4U1T - chains B and C of the 4 polymer chains in the assembly; structure by X-ray diffraction, 2.00 A resolution.

== Chain B (and C) ==
Molecule: CalE6
From: Micromonospora echinospora
Notes: EC 4.4.1.11; chain C of this document is another copy of the same molecule, construct and numbering; everything in this record applies to it too
Reference sequence: Q8KNG3 (Q8KNG3_MICEC); numbering as in UniProt (aligned over 1-381)
Sequence (389 residues; each row starts with the number of its first residue):
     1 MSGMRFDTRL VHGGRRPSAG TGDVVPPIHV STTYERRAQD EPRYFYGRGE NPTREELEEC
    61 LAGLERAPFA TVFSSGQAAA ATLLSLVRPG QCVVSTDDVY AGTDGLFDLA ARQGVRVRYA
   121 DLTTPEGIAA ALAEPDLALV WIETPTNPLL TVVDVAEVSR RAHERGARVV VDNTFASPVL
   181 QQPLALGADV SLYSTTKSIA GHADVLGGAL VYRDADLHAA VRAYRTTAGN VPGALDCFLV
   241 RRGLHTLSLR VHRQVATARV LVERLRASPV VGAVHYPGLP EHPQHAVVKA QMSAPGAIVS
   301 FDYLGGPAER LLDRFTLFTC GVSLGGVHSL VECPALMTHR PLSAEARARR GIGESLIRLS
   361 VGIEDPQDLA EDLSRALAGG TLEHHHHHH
Not modelled in the structure: 40-41, 380-389 (chain C: 40-41, 338-351, 379-389)
Modified / non-standard residues: Lys-197 ((2S)-2-amino-6-[[3-hydroxy-2-methyl-5-(phosphonooxymethyl)pyridin-4-yl]methylideneamino]hexanoic acid; LLP)
Sequence notes: expression tag (382-389)

== How chain B and chain C interact ==
Contacting residue pairs - 75 pairs, chain B then chain C:
  Gly-3(B) with Asp-368(C)
  Met-4(B) with Asp-368(C)
  Arg-5(B) with Asp-365(C); Gln-367(C); Asp-368(C), salt bridge; Glu-371(C), salt bridge
  Asp-7(B) with Arg-253(C), salt bridge; Asp-365(C)
  Thr-8(B) with Leu-317(C); Glu-364(C); Asp-365(C), hydrogen bond (side chain-backbone); Asp-368(C), hydrogen bond
  Val-11(B) with Val-327(C); His-328(C); Ile-363(C), hydrophobic
  His-12(B) with Leu-317(C); Glu-364(C), salt bridge
  Arg-15(B) with Thr-319(C); His-328(C)
  Val-24(B) with Thr-319(C); His-328(C)
  Val-25(B) with His-202(C); Ala-203(C); His-328(C)
  His-202(B) with Val-25(C); Arg-242(C); His-245(C)
  Ala-203(B) with Val-25(C)
  Asp-204(B) with Phe-238(C); Arg-242(C), salt bridge
  Phe-238(B) with Asp-204(C)
  Leu-239(B) with Arg-242(C), hydrogen bond (backbone-side chain)
  Arg-242(B) with His-202(C); Asp-204(C), salt bridge; Leu-239(C), hydrogen bond (side chain-backbone); Arg-242(C); Gly-243(C)
  Gly-243(B) with Arg-242(C)
  His-245(B) with His-202(C); Val-327(C); Ile-363(C)
  Thr-246(B) with Thr-246(C); Arg-250(C)
  Leu-249(B) with Leu-249(C); Arg-250(C); Arg-253(C)
  Arg-250(B) with Thr-246(C); Leu-249(C)
  Arg-253(B) with Asp-7(C), salt bridge; Ser-248(C), hydrogen bond; Leu-249(C)
  Leu-317(B) with Thr-8(C); His-12(C)
  Thr-319(B) with Arg-15(C); Val-24(C)
  Val-327(B) with Val-11(C); His-245(C)
  His-328(B) with Val-11(C); Arg-15(C); Val-24(C); Val-25(C)
  Ile-363(B) with Val-11(C), hydrophobic; His-245(C); Leu-249(C), hydrophobic
  Glu-364(B) with Thr-8(C); His-12(C), salt bridge
  Asp-365(B) with Arg-5(C); Asp-7(C); Thr-8(C), hydrogen bond (backbone-side chain)
  Gln-367(B) with Arg-5(C)
  Asp-368(B) with Gly-3(C); Met-4(C); Arg-5(C), salt bridge; Thr-8(C), hydrogen bond
  Glu-371(B) with Arg-5(C), salt bridge
Interface residues without a listed pair, chain B (35 interface residues in all): Ala-200, Val-205, Ser-248
Interface residues without a listed pair, chain C (36 interface residues in all): Ala-200, Val-205, His-252

== In short ==
The interface between chain B and chain C involves 35 residues on one side and 36 on the other, with 7
hydrogen bonds and 10 salt bridges. Polar pairs include Arg-5(B)/Asp-368(C), Arg-5(B)/Glu-371(C) and
Asp-7(B)/Arg-253(C).
Both chains are CalE6 (Micromonospora echinospora). Entry 4U1T (The crystal structure of holo CalE6, a
methionine gamma lyase from Micromonospora echinospora) was determined by X-ray diffraction, deposited
together with 4U2H.
